Entry 8DFA (electron microscopy, 2.80 A resolution); this record covers chains I and L of the 13 polymer chains in the assembly.

# Chain I
Name: CRISPR-associated protein, CT1133 family
Organism: Desulfovibrio vulgaris str. Hildenborough
UniProtKB: Q72WF8 (Q72WF8_DESVH); residues 1-612 here = UniProt positions 1-612
Amino-acid sequence (612 residues; row label = number of the first residue in the row):
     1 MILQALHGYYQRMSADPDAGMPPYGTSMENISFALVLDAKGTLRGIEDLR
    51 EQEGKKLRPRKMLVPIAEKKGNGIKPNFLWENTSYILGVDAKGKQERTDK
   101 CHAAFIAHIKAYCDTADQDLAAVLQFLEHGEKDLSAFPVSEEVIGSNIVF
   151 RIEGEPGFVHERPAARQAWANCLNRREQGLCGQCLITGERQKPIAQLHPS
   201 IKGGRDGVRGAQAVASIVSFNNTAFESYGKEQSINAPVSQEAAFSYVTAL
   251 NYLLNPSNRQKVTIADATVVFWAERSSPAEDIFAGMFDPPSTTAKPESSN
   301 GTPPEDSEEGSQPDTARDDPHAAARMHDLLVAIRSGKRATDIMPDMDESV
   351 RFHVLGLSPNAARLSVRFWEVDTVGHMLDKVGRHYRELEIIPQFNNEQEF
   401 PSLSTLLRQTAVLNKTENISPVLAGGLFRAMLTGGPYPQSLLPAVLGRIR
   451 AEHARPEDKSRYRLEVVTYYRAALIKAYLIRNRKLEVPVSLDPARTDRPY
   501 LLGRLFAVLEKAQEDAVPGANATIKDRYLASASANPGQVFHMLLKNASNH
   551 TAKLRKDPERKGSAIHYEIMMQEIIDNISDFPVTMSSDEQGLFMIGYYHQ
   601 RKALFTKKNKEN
Unresolved in the structure: 1-2, 25-179, 291-324, 562-563, 609-612

# Chain L
Molecule: 46-nt RNA strand
Organism: Desulfovibrio vulgaris
Sequence (46 nucleotides; numbered 2 to 47; the number before each row is that of its first residue):
     2 GGAUUGAAACGCCAUGCUCAGGCUGGCGAGUGGGCGCCACUCUCCA

# Chain I / chain L interface
Pairs across the interface (5):
  Ala-224(I) / A9(L)  base contact
  Ser-227(I) / G7(L)  hydrogen bond to the base
  Tyr-228(I) / U6(L)  phosphate contact
  Tyr-228(I) / G7(L)  stacking on the base
  Asn-235(I) / U6(L)  base contact
Other interface residues (no listed pair), chain I (5 interface residues in all): Glu-226
Other interface residues (no listed pair), chain L (5 interface residues in all): A4, A8

# Summary
The chain I/chain L interface involves 5 residues from each chain, with 1 hydrogen bond and 1 aromatic
stacking contact. Its one hydrogen-bonded contact is Ser-227(I)/G7(L).
Here chain I is CRISPR-associated protein, CT1133 family (Desulfovibrio vulgaris str. Hildenborough) and chain
L is a 46-nt RNA strand (Desulfovibrio vulgaris). Entry 8DFA (type I-C Cascade bound to ssDNA target) was
determined by electron microscopy together with 8DEJ, 8DFS, 8DEX and 8DFO from the same study.
